Entry 9D80 (electron microscopy, 3.70 A resolution); this record covers chains B and E of the 6 polymer chains in the assembly.

== Chain B ==
Protein: Gp83
Source organism: Shigella virus Moo19
Reference sequence: A0AAE9C642 (A0AAE9C642_9CAUD); numbering as in UniProt (aligned over 1-234)
Sequence (234 residues; numbered 1 to 234; the number before each row is that of its first residue):
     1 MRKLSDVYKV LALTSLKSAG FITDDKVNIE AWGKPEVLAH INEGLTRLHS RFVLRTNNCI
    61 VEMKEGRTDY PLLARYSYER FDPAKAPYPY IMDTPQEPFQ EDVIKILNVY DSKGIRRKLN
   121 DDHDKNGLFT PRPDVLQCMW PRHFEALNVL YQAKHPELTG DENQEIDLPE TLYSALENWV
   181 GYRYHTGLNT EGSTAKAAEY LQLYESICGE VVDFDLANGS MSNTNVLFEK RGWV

== Chain E ==
Protein: Tail fiber protein
Source organism: Shigella virus Moo19
Reference sequence: A0AAE9C514 (A0AAE9C514_9CAUD); residues 1-1086 here = UniProt positions 1-1086
Sequence (1086 residues; numbered 1 to 1086; the number before each row is that of its first residue):
     1 MGMNSHIPFD ADNDWTLDPY HCNRSNDPLV DKVIGNAYAV VRAVYCNLGN LKLLYDFLNT
    61 YGMVLGVKSE AELKKLNKLA KYARVYGFAD TGDRQVTDYL YVPDDTSGIR PDDQTATGSW
   121 IKVSTSGSGS GGTGGGSGSY IPYVYANGSA LGGETSFKVP AEALGVPFII INGSVQYIGY
   181 GFSFNPANST VTLSNPLVQG DEVIALTSAA PASPDNPNVS NWVQVNWLYN NGAAVGGEQV
   241 ITVPYNFKDV PAVYKNGERY YKNLQTKSYV YDPSTRTVTM TELLAQGDRV IITLGGESAS
   301 LEITDRTTQE VARANNVKDT DVVLSSSTNV VITDKKVLYD VNAQKYWDLP NLPPNVYIVK
   361 VEGNKLIYNP GAVVIDLLEP ANPLVIVEPV LSRLGAETGN PMAGTFEKGA TVDSAAKSVG
   421 STMEGKLYRW EGALPKTVRA GDTPSSSGGI GSGKWVEITN ATLRSQLAST GGAAMVKASD
   481 GRTVEQWLVQ SDSASFRAKN MAKLAWCDYQ VHNRGSLKCC FLGDSMTAGF DRTSSDTIPA
   541 QDGDWATRAS MNYPYRFASY LPEQSGCSVY ITMRAISGYT AKQAYEEALW QSNPNCDIVF
   601 IMYAINDSGG VAGATLDLYM EYMEKLIRRY IDWGCAVVVQ RPSGGGQGAG NPAWLHWAKR
   661 MQMVARVYGC PVFDAHEVML NRHYAAVQSD GTHYNSMGYA IHGEKLASML MAGGLLDTYK
   721 PVVNETTVWT GMMSDHIGWC DARGNIGTGR SDGAYTRDKV TGVLQAGKAT ICTFSFYLDA
   781 EAAHIYGKLD GLINTIYTNG YWWNNGNKPY YQYAVDIDNS FGASLQRVNK SANNYEGMPG
   841 SRKFVGRLIG RGWHTITLFT NLQGEALKDA FVNSITVQPI PIGLSTEQMW GQDEERRYRV
   901 VHTRRMPSPS GQGGTLPVAV ALTGFQMRAP QSFLGTGPGT NAVPAPYFYN TVPGKLKVYN
   961 EKGDYIEWLV YKDGSSGLKW KGKVLTHSFA DVASVPTLTA YMGTAKQNVI VAAGSSGANQ
  1021 PLENIYDYNA GLQEQTGNPS TDLSWKGGIY LVFTLAWPST APTGYWTIEL EGSDWFGNSE
  1081 SAVGCF
Unresolved in the structure: 1-23, 88-1086

== Interface between chain B and chain E ==
Residue-residue contacts (14):
  Glu65(B) - Tyr38(E)  hydrogen bond
  Glu65(B) - Arg42(E)  salt bridge
  Gly66(B) - Asp31(E)
  Arg67(B) - Asp31(E)
  Arg67(B) - Asn36(E)
  Thr68(B) - Asp27(E)
  Thr68(B) - Pro28(E)
  Thr68(B) - Asp31(E)  hydrogen bond
  Asp69(B) - Asp31(E)  hydrogen bond (backbone-side chain)
  Pro87(B) - Asn36(E)
  Met139(B) - Ser25(E)  hydrogen bond (backbone-side chain)
  Met139(B) - Pro28(E)
  Trp140(B) - Ser25(E)
  Pro141(B) - Asp27(E)
Other interface residues (no listed pair), chain E (8 interface residues in all): Gly35

== Overview ==
9 residues of chain B and 8 residues of chain E are in contact; the contacts include 4 hydrogen bonds and 1
salt bridge. Among the polar pairs are Glu65(B)-Arg42(E), Glu65(B)-Tyr38(E) and Thr68(B)-Asp31(E).
Chain B is Gp83 and chain E is Tail fiber protein, both from Shigella virus Moo19; the structure, Shigella
flexneri bacteriophage Moo19 Tail, was determined by electron microscopy (same publication as 9D7Z, 9D81,
9D82, 9D83 and 9D84).
